Entry 8HGH (electron microscopy, 4.16 A resolution (low resolution: residue-level contacts below are approximate; hydrogen-bond / salt-bridge calls are withheld)); this record covers chains A and C of the 4 polymer chains in the assembly.

Chain A:
Name: Maltose/maltodextrin-binding periplasmic protein, Pappalysin-1
From: Escherichia coli K-12
Notes: EC 3.4.24.79
UniProtKB: chimeric construct of P0AEX9, Q13219: residues -381 to -16 from P0AEX9 (MALE_ECOLI) positions 27-392 (UniProt number = residue number + 408); residues 1-1547 from Q13219 positions 81-1627 (UniProt number = residue number + 80)
Sequence (1944 residues; each row starts with the number of its first residue; numbers below 1 keep their minus sign (Ala-396 is residue -396)):
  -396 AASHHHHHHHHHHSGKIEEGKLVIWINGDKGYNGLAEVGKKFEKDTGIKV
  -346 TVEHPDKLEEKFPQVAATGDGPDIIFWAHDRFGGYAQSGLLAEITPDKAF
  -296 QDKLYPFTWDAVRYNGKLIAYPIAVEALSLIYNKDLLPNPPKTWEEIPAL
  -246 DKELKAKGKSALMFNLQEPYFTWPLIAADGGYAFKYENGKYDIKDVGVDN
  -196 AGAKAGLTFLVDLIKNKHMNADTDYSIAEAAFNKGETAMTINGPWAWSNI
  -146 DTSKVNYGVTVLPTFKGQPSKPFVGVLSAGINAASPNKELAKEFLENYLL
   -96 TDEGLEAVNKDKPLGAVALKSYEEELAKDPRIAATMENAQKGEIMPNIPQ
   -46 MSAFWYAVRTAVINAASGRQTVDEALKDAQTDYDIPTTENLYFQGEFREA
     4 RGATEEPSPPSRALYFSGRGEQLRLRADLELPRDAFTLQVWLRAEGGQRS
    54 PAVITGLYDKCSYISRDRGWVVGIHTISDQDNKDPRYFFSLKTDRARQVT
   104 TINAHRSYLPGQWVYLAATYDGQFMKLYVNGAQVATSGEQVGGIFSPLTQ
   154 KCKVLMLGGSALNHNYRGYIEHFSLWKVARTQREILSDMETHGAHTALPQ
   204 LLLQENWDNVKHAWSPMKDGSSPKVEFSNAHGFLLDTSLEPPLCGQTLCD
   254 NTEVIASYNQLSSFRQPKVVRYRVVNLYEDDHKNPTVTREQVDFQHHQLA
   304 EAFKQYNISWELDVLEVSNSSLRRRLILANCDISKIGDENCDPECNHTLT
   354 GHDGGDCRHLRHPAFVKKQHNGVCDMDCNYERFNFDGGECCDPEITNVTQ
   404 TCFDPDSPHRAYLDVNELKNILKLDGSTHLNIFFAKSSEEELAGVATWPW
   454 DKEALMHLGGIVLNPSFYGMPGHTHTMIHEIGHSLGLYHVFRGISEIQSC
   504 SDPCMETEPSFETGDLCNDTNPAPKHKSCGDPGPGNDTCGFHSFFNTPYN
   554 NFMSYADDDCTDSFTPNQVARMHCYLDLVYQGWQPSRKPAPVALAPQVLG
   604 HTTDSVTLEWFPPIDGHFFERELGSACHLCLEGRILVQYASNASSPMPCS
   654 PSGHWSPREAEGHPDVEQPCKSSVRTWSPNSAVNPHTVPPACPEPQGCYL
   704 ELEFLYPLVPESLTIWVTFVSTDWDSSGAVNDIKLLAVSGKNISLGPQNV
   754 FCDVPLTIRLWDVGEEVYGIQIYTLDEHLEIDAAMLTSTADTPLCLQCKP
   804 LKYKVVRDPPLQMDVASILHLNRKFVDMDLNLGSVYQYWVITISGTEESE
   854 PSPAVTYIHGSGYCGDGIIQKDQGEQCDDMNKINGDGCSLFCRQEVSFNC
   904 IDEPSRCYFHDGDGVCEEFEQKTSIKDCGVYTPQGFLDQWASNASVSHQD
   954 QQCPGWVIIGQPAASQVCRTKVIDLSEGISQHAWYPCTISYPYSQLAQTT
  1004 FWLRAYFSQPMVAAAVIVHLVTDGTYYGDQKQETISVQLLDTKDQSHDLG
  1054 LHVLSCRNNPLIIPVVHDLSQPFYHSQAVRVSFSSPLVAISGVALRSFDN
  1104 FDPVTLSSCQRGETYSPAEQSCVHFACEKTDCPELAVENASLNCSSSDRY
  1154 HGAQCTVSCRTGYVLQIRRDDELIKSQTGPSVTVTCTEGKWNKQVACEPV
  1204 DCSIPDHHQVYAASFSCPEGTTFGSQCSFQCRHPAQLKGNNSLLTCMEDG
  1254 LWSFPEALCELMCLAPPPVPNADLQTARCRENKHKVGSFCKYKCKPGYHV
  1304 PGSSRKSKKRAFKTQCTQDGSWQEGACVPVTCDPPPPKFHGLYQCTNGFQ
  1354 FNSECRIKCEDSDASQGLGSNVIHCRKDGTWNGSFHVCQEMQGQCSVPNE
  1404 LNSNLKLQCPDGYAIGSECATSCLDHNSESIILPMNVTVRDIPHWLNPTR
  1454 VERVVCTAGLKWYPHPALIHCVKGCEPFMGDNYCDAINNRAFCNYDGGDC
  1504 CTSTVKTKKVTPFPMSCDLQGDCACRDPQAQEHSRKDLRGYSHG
Disordered / not traced: -396 to 12, 365-377, 385-388, 1112-1133, 1362-1370, 1391-1404, 1537-1547
Disulfides: Cys64-Cys155, Cys247-Cys507, Cys252-Cys577, Cys334-Cys348, Cys344-Cys360, Cys394-Cys405, Cys503-Cys542, Cys532-Cys563, Cys630-Cys801, Cys633-Cys798, Cys673-Cys755, Cys695-Cys701, Cys867-Cys895, Cys880-Cys891, Cys903-Cys910, Cys919-Cys931, Cys956-Cys990, Cys971-Cys1059, Cys1135-Cys1189, Cys1147-Cys1158, Cys1162-Cys1200, Cys1205-Cys1249, Cys1220-Cys1230, Cys1234-Cys1262, Cys1266-Cys1319, Cys1282-Cys1293, Cys1297-Cys1330, Cys1335-Cys1378, Cys1348-Cys1358, Cys1412-Cys1422, Cys1426-Cys1474, Cys1478-Cys1496, Cys1487-Cys1503, Cys1504-Cys1528, Cys1520-Cys1526
Sequence notes: expression tag (-396 to -382); linker (-15 to 0)
Bound ions: Zn2+: His482, His486, His492
UniProt features mapped onto this chain:
  - active site: Glu483
  - binding site (Zn(2+)): His482, His486, His492
  - glycosylation (N-linked (GlcNAc...) asparagine): Asn310, Asn322, Asn349, Asn400, Asn521, Asn539, Asn645, Asn745, Asn946, Asn1142, Asn1146, Asn1243, Asn1385, Asn1439
What the authors report for this chain:
  - mutagenesis - C1130S: unchanged binding to Stanniocalcin-2 (chain C)
  - catalytic residues: Glu483 (citing earlier work)
  - mutagenesis - C1130S: unchanged catalytic activity on IGFBP4/IGF-2
  - mutagenesis - C1130S: abolished binding to homodimer

Chain C:
Name: Stanniocalcin-2
From: Homo sapiens
UniProtKB: O76061 (STC2_HUMAN); residues 1-302 here = UniProt positions 1-302
Sequence (302 residues; each row starts with the number of its first residue):
     1 MCAERLGQFMTLALVLATFDPARGTDATNPPEGPQDRSSQQKGRLSLQNT
    51 AEIQHCLVNAGDVGCGVFECFENNSCEIRGLHGICMTFLHNAGKFDAQGK
   101 SFIKDALKCKAHALRHRFGCISRKCPAIREMVSQLQRECYLKHDLCAAAQ
   151 ENTRVIVEMIHFKDLLLHEPYVDLVNLLLTCGEEVKEAITHSVQVQCEQN
   201 WGSLCSILSFCTSAIQKPPTAPPERQPQVDRTKLSRAHHGEAGHHLPEPS
   251 SRETGRGAKGERGSKSHPNAHARGRVGGLGAQGPSGSSEWEDEQSEYSDI
   301 RR
Disordered / not traced: 1-41, 213-302
Disulfides: Cys56-Cys70, Cys65-Cys85, Cys76-Cys125, Cys109-Cys139, Cys146-Cys181, Cys197-Cys205
UniProt features mapped onto this chain:
  - modified residue: Ser250 (Phosphoserine), Ser251 (Phosphoserine), Thr254 (Phosphothreonine)
  - glycosylation: Asn73 (N-linked (GlcNAc...) asparagine)
What the authors report for this chain:
  - self-association interface (contacts with another copy of this molecule); pairs are residue here / residue on that copy: Cys211-Cys211 (disulfide)

How chain A and chain C interact:
Residue-residue contacts (18; chain A residue first):
  Phe1481(A) - Lys100(C)
  Phe1481(A) - Ser101(C)
  Phe1481(A) - Lys104(C)
  Asp1484(A) - Lys104(C)
  Asn1485(A) - Val63(C)
  Tyr1486(A) - Val63(C)
  Tyr1486(A) - Leu89(C)
  Tyr1486(A) - Lys104(C)
  Asp1488(A) - Lys104(C)
  Thr1514(A) - Val63(C)
  Phe1516(A) - Leu89(C)
  Phe1516(A) - Ala92(C)
  Phe1516(A) - Lys100(C)
  Phe1516(A) - Lys104(C)
  Pro1517(A) - Leu89(C)
  Met1518(A) - Met86(C)
  Met1518(A) - Leu89(C)
  Met1518(A) - His90(C)
Other interface residues (no listed pair), chain A (10 interface residues in all): Thr1510
Other interface residues (no listed pair), chain C (10 interface residues in all): Gly64, Ala97

Summary:
Chain A and chain C each contribute 10 residues to their interface. The Zn2+ site is built by His482(A),
His486(A) and His492(A). From UniProt: active-site residue Glu483(A) and 3 Zn2+-binding residues on chain A.
From the paper: the catalytic residue Glu483(A); C1130S of chain A abolishes binding to homodimer.
Chain A is Maltose/maltodextrin-binding periplasmic protein, Pappalysin-1 (Escherichia coli K-12) and chain C
is Stanniocalcin-2 (Homo sapiens); the structure, Structure of 2:2 PAPP-A.STC2 complex, was determined by
electron microscopy (same publication as 7Y5N, 7Y5Q and 8HGG).
